Entry 5YA8 (X-ray diffraction, 2.30 A resolution); this record covers chains A and B of the 4 polymer chains in the assembly.

== Chain A (and B) ==
Name: Scyllo-inositol dehydrogenase with L-glucose dehydrogenase activity
From: Paracoccus laeviglucosivorans Nakamura 2015
Notes: chain B of this document is another copy of the same molecule, construct and numbering; everything in this record applies to it too
Reference sequence: K7ZP76 (K7ZP76_9RHOB); residues 1-372 here = UniProt positions 1-372
Sequence (380 residues; numbered 1 to 380; the number before each row is that of its first residue):
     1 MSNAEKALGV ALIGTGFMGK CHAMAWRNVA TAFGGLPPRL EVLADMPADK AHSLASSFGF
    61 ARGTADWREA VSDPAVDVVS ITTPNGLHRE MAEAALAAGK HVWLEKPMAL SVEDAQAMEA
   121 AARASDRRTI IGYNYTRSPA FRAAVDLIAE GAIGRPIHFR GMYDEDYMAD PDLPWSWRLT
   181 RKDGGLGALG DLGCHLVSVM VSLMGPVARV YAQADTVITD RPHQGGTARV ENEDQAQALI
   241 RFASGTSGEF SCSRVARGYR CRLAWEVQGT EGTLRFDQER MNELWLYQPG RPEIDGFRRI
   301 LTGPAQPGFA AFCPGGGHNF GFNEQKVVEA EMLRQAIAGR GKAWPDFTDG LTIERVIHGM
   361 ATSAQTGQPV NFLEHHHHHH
Unresolved in the structure: 1-6, 373-380
Differences from the reference sequence: engineered mutation Ser72 (Asn in K7ZP76); expression tag (373-380)
Residues lining bound ligands:
  - 1,2,3,4,5,6-hexahydroxy-cyclohexane (INS): Phe17, Lys106, Tyr135, Tyr163, Glu165, Tyr167, Arg178, Asp191, Leu192, His195, Cys261
  - NAD (nicotinamide-adenine-dinucleotide): Ile13, Gly14, Thr15, Gly16, Phe17, Met18, Gly19, Ala44, Asp45, Met46, Lys50, Trp67, Thr82, Thr83, Pro84, Asn85, Leu87, His88, Met91, Glu105, Lys106, Pro107, Gly132, Asn134, Tyr135, Trp177, Arg178, Asp191, His195, Phe322, Lys326
From the paper describing this entry:
  - binding site for 1,2,3,4,5,6-hexahydroxy-cyclohexane: Lys106, Tyr135, Tyr163, Glu165, Arg178, Asp191, His318
  - mutagenesis - K106A, D191A, H195A: abolished catalytic activity
  - mutagenesis - R178A (10-fold), H318A: decreased catalytic activity on scyllo-inositol
  - mutagenesis - R178A (approximately 5-fold): increased catalytic activity on L-glucose
  - mutagenesis - H318A: abolished catalytic activity on L-glucose

== How chain A and chain B interact ==
Pairs across the interface - 78 pairs, chain A then chain B:
  Phe17(A) with Cys313(B), hydrophobic; Pro314(B), hydrophobic; His318(B)
  Lys20(A) with Thr31(B); Ala32(B), hydrogen bond (side chain-backbone); Ala311(B), hydrogen bond (side chain-backbone)
  Met24(A) with Asn28(B); Thr31(B); Phe312(B)
  Arg27(A) with Arg27(B), hydrogen bond (backbone-side chain); Asn28(B); Thr31(B)
  Asn28(A) with Met24(B); Arg27(B); Asn28(B)
  Ala30(A) with Ser57(B)
  Thr31(A) with Lys20(B); Met24(B); Arg27(B); Ser57(B), hydrogen bond (backbone-backbone); Phe58(B)
  Ala32(A) with Lys20(B), hydrogen bond (backbone-side chain)
  Gly34(A) with Ser57(B)
  Gly35(A) with Ser57(B)
  Leu36(A) with Ser56(B)
  Pro37(A) with Ser56(B); Ser57(B)
  Ser56(A) with Leu36(B); Pro37(B)
  Ser57(A) with Ala30(B); Thr31(B), hydrogen bond (backbone-backbone); Gly34(B); Gly35(B); Pro37(B)
  Phe58(A) with Thr31(B)
  Tyr135(A) with His318(B)
  Arg260(A) with Leu301(B); Gly316(B); Gly317(B)
  Cys261(A) with Gly317(B); His318(B)
  Gln278(A) with Asn319(B)
  Glu279(A) with Arg299(B), salt bridge; Leu301(B); Asn319(B), hydrogen bond (backbone-side chain)
  Arg280(A) with Arg280(B); Glu283(B), salt bridge; Asn319(B)
  Met281(A) with Asn319(B)
  Glu283(A) with Arg280(B), salt bridge
  Arg299(A) with Glu279(B), salt bridge
  Leu301(A) with Arg260(B); Glu279(B)
  Ala311(A) with Lys20(B), hydrogen bond (backbone-side chain)
  Phe312(A) with Met24(B); Asn323(B), hydrogen bond (backbone-side chain)
  Cys313(A) with Phe17(B), hydrophobic
  Pro314(A) with Phe17(B), hydrophobic
  Gly316(A) with Arg260(B)
  Gly317(A) with Arg260(B); Cys261(B)
  His318(A) with Phe17(B); Tyr135(B), hydrogen bond; Cys261(B); Phe322(B)
  Asn319(A) with Gln278(B); Glu279(B), hydrogen bond (side chain-backbone); Arg280(B); Met281(B); Gly321(B); Phe322(B), hydrogen bond (backbone-backbone)
  Gly321(A) with Asn319(B); Gly321(B)
  Phe322(A) with His318(B); Asn319(B), hydrogen bond (backbone-backbone)
  Asn323(A) with Phe312(B), hydrogen bond (side chain-backbone); Glu324(B), hydrogen bond
  Glu324(A) with Asn323(B), hydrogen bond
Also at the interface, not in a pair above, chain A (42 interface residues in all): Ala23, Gly59, Glu165, Trp285, Phe320
Also at the interface, not in a pair above, chain B (43 interface residues in all): Ala23, Gly59, Glu165, Trp285, Gly315, Phe320

== In short ==
The interface between chain A and chain B involves 42 residues on one side and 43 on the other; the contacts
include 16 hydrogen bonds and 4 salt bridges. Polar pairs include Glu279(A)-Arg299(B), Arg280(A)-Glu283(B) and
Lys20(A)-Ala32(B). The paper reports a binding site for 1,2,3,4,5,6-hexahydroxy-cyclohexane at Lys106(A),
Tyr135(A) and Tyr163(A) among others; K106A, D191A and H195A of chain A abolish catalytic activity; 5
substitutions were tested in all.
Both chains are Scyllo-inositol dehydrogenase with L-glucose dehydrogenase activity (Paracoccus
laeviglucosivorans Nakamura 2015). Entry 5YA8 (Crystal structure of scyllo-inositol dehydrogenase with
L-glucose dehydrogenase activity complexed with myo-inositol) was determined by X-ray diffraction (same
publication as 5YAB, 5YAP and 5YAQ).
